Entry 4XEG (X-ray diffraction, 1.72 A resolution); this record covers chains A and D of the 3 polymer chains in the assembly.

# Chain A
Name: G/T mismatch-specific thymine DNA glycosylase
Source organism: Homo sapiens
Notes: EC 3.2.2.29
UniProt: Q13569 (TDG_HUMAN); residue numbers follow UniProt; this construct covers 111-308
Chain sequence (204 residues; each row starts with the number of its first residue):
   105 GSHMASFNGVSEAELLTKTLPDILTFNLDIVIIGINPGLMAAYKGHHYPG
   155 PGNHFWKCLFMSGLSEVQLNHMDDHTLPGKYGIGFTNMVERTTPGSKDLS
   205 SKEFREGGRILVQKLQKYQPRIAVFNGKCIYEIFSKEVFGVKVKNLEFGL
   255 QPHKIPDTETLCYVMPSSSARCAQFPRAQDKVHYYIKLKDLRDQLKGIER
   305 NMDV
Not modelled in the structure: 105-110, 307-308
Construct notes: expression tag (105-110)
Swiss-Prot annotation at these positions:
  - cross-link: Lys-248 (Glycyl lysine isopeptide (Lys-Gly) (interchain with G-Cter in SUMO2))
  - mutagenesis: Asn-140 (N140A: Loss of DNA glycosylase activity but still able to bind DNA), Ala-145 (A145G: Increased DNA glycosylase activity on G/T mispairs), His-151 (H151A/Q: Increased DNA glycosylase activity on G/T mispairs), Asn-191 (N191A: Reduced DNA glycosylase activity on G/T and G/U mispairs), Thr-197 (T197A: Reduced DNA glycosylase activity on G/T mispairs), Arg-281 (R281A: Restores the DNA-binding ability of the sumoylated form)

# Chain D
Molecule: 28-nt DNA strand
Sequence (28 nucleotides; row label = number of the first residue in the row):
     1 AGCTGTCCATCGCTCAXGTACAGAGCTG
Modified positions: ORP (2-deoxy-5-phosphono-ribose) at position 17

# Chain A / chain D interface
Contacting residue pairs (33):
  Ile-139(A) with ORP_17(D), base contact; DG18(D), sugar contact
  Asn-140(A) with ORP_17(D), base contact
  Gly-142(A) with ORP_17(D), base contact
  Gly-154(A) with ORP_17(D), base contact
  Asn-157(A) with ORP_17(D), base contact
  Gly-199(A) with ORP_17(D), base contact; DG18(D), phosphate contact
  Ser-200(A) with ORP_17(D), base contact; DG18(D), hydrogen bond to the phosphate
  Lys-201(A) with DG18(D), hydrogen bond to the base; DT19(D), hydrogen bond to the base
  Gly-231(A) with DT19(D), phosphate contact
  Lys-232(A) with DT19(D), hydrogen bond to the phosphate; DA20(D), salt bridge to the phosphate
  Cys-233(A) with DT19(D), hydrogen bond to the phosphate
  Phe-252(A) with DA20(D), phosphate contact
  Pro-270(A) with DT19(D), phosphate contact
  Ser-271(A) with DG18(D), phosphate contact; DT19(D), hydrogen bond to the phosphate
  Ser-273(A) with DA16(D), sugar contact; ORP_17(D), base contact; DG18(D), hydrogen bond to the phosphate
  Ala-274(A) with DA16(D), base contact
  Arg-275(A) with DA16(D), salt bridge to the phosphate; DG18(D), salt bridge to the phosphate
  Cys-276(A) with DG18(D), base contact; DT19(D), sugar contact
  Ala-277(A) with DG18(D), base contact
  Gln-278(A) with DG18(D), hydrogen bond to the base; DT19(D), hydrogen bond to the base; DA20(D), hydrogen bond to the sugar
  Phe-279(A) with DA20(D), phosphate contact
Interface residues without a listed pair, chain A (22 interface residues in all): Met-269
Interface residues without a listed pair, chain D (6 interface residues in all): DC15

# In short
22 residues of chain A face 6 of chain D across their interface; the contacts include 10 hydrogen bonds and 3
salt bridges. Polar contacts include Lys-201(A)/DG18(D), Lys-201(A)/DT19(D) and Gln-278(A)/DG18(D). UniProt
lists 6 mutagenesis sites on chain A.
Chain A is G/T mismatch-specific thymine DNA glycosylase (Homo sapiens) and chain D is a 28-nt DNA strand; the
structure, Structure of the enzyme-product complex resulting from TDG action on a G/hmU mismatch, was
determined by X-ray diffraction together with 4Z3A, 4Z47, 4Z7B and 4Z7Z from the same study.
